Entry 4ODV (X-ray diffraction, 2.15 A resolution); this record covers chains L and H.

Chain L:
Protein: A6 Fab (IgG2b kappa) light chain
Source organism: Mus musculus
Notes: antibody fragment or engineered binder
Chain sequence (215 residues; numbered 1 to 214 plus 1 insertion-coded residue; the number before each row is that of its first residue):
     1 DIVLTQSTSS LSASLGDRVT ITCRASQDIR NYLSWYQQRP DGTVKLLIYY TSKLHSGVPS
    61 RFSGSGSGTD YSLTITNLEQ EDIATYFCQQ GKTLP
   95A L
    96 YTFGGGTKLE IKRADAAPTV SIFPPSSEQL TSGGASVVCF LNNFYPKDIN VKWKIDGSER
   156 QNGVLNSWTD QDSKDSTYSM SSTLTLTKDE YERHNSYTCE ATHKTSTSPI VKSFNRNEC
Not modelled in the structure: 214
Disulfides: Cys23-Cys88, Cys134-Cys194

Chain H:
Protein: A6 Fab (IgG2b) heavy chain
Source organism: Mus musculus
Notes: antibody fragment or engineered binder
Chain sequence (222 residues; each row starts with the number of its first residue; a row labelled like 82A-82C holds insertion residues (82A, then the next letters in order)):
     1 EVKLVESGGG LVKLGGSLKL SCAASGFTFS SYYMSWVRQT PEKRLELVAA IN
   52A S
    53 NGGNTYYPDT VKGLFTISRD NAKNTLYLQM
82A-82C SRL
    83 KSEDTALYYC TRLYGNYV
100A-100E RIHTM
   101 DYWGQGTSVT VSSAKTTPPS VYPLAPGCGD TTGSSVTLGC LVKGYFPESV TVTWNSGSLS
   161 SSVHTFPALL QSGLYTMSSS VTVPSSTWPS ETVTCSVAHP ASSTTVDKKL EPS
Disulfides: Cys22-Cys92, Cys140-Cys195

How chain L and chain H interact:
Residue-residue contacts (86):
  Arg30(L) with Arg100A(H)
  Tyr32(L) with Asn98(H), hydrogen bond; Arg100A(H), hydrogen bond; His100C(H)
  Ser34(L) with Thr100D(H), hydrogen bond
  Tyr36(L) with Thr100D(H), hydrogen bond; Met100E(H), hydrogen bond (side chain-backbone); Trp103(H)
  Gln38(L) with Gln39(H), hydrogen bond; Tyr91(H), hydrogen bond
  Gly42(L) with Tyr91(H), hydrogen bond (backbone-side chain)
  Val44(L) with Tyr91(H); Trp103(H), hydrophobic
  Leu46(L) with Thr100D(H); Met100E(H); Asp101(H)
  Tyr49(L) with Tyr96(H), hydrophobic; His100C(H); Thr100D(H)
  His55(L) with Asp101(H), hydrogen bond (side chain-backbone); Tyr102(H)
  Ser56(L) with Tyr102(H)
  Phe87(L) with Gln39(H); Lys43(H); Leu45(H), hydrophobic
  Gln89(L) with His100C(H), hydrogen bond (side chain-backbone); Thr100D(H)
  Gly91(L) with Ile100B(H); His100C(H)
  Lys92(L) with Arg100A(H), hydrogen bond (backbone-side chain)
  Leu94(L) with Tyr33(H), hydrophobic; Ala50(H), hydrophobic; Tyr58(H), hydrophobic; Leu95(H), hydrophobic
  Pro95(L) with Leu47(H); Tyr58(H), hydrophobic; Tyr59(H); Pro60(H)
  Tyr96(L) with Ile100B(H), hydrogen bond (side chain-backbone); His100C(H), hydrogen bond (side chain-backbone); Thr100D(H); Met100E(H), hydrophobic
  Phe98(L) with Leu45(H); Met100E(H), hydrophobic
  Gly100(L) with Arg44(H)
  Ser116(L) with Thr137(H)
  Phe118(L) with Leu124(H); Ala125(H); Pro126(H); Thr137(H)
  Pro119(L) with Gly127(H)
  Ser121(L) with Tyr122(H)
  Glu123(L) with Val121(H); Tyr122(H); Lys208(H), salt bridge
  Gln124(L) with Tyr122(H)
  Ser127(L) with Tyr122(H), hydrogen bond
  Ser131(L) with Leu141(H); Lys143(H)
  Val133(L) with Leu124(H), hydrophobic
  Phe135(L) with Thr137(H); Gly139(H); Phe166(H), hydrophobic; Ser178(H); Ser179(H); Ser180(H)
  Asn137(L) with His164(H), hydrogen bond; Phe166(H); Ser180(H)
  Asn138(L) with His164(H)
  Gly158(L) with Gln171(H)
  Leu160(L) with Leu169(H), hydrophobic; Gln171(H)
  Asn161(L) with Leu169(H)
  Ser162(L) with Phe166(H); Pro167(H), hydrogen bond (side chain-backbone); Leu169(H)
  Trp163(L) with Pro167(H)
  Thr164(L) with Thr165(H); Phe166(H)
  Ser174(L) with His164(H), hydrogen bond; Phe166(H)
  Met175(L) with Phe166(H)
  Ser176(L) with Phe166(H); Ser178(H), hydrogen bond
  Thr180(L) with Gln171(H), hydrogen bond
Interface residues without a listed pair, chain L (43 interface residues in all): Ile117
Interface residues without a listed pair, chain H (48 interface residues in all): Val37, Glu46, Pro123, Leu138, Leu170, Thr176

In short:
The interface between chain L and chain H involves 43 residues on one side and 48 on the other; the contacts
include 19 hydrogen bonds and 1 salt bridge. Polar contacts include Glu123(L)-Lys208(H), Tyr32(L)-Asn98(H) and
Tyr32(L)-Arg100A(H).
Here chain L is A6 Fab (IgG2b kappa) light chain and chain H is A6 Fab (IgG2b) heavy chain, both from Mus
musculus. Entry 4ODV (Fab Structure of lipid A-specific antibody A6 in complex with lipid A carbohydrate
backbone) was determined by X-ray diffraction together with 4ODS, 4ODT, 4ODU, 4ODW, 4Z8F and 4Z95 from the
same study.
